Entry 3DEG (electron microscopy, 10.90 A resolution (very low resolution: no residue pairs are listed; an interface is given only as per-side residue counts)); this record covers chains G and H of the 11 polymer chains in the assembly.

== Chain G ==
Molecule: 50S RNA helix 42-44
Organism: Escherichia coli
Sequence (70 nucleotides; row label = number of the first residue in the row):
  1043 CCCAGACAGC CAGGAUGUUG GCUUAGAAGC AGCCAUCAUU UAAAGAAAGC GUAAUAGCUC
  1103 ACUGGUCGAG

== Chain H ==
Name: 50S ribosomal protein L11
Organism: Escherichia coli
UniProtKB: P0A7J7 (RL11_ECOLI); residues 1-141 here correspond to UniProt positions 2-142 (UniProt number = residue number + 1)
Chain sequence (141 residues; numbered 1 to 141; the number before each row is that of its first residue):
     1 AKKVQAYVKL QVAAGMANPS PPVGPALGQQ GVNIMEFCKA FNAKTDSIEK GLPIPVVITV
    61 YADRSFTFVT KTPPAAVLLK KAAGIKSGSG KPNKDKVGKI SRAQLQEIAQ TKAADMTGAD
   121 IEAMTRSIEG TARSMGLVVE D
Curated features (UniProtKB/Swiss-Prot):
  - modified residue: Ala1 (N,N,N-trimethylalanine), Lys3 (N6,N6,N6-trimethyllysine), Lys39 (N6,N6,N6-trimethyllysine), Lys71 (N6-succinyllysine), Lys80 (N6-succinyllysine)

== Interface between chain G and chain H ==
At this resolution (11 A) residue pairs are not listed: 17 residues of chain G and 30 of chain H lie at the interface.

== Overview ==
17 residues of chain G face 30 of chain H across their interface.
Here chain G is 50S RNA helix 42-44 and chain H is 50S ribosomal protein L11, both from Escherichia coli.
Entry 3DEG (Complex of elongating Escherichia coli 70S ribosome and EF4(LepA)-GMPPNP) was determined by
electron microscopy.
